8REB - chains R and C of the 9 polymer chains in the assembly; structure by electron microscopy, 3.40 A resolution.

# Chain R
Molecule: 6-nt RNA strand
Organism: Klebsiella oxytoca
Sequence (6 nucleotides; row label = number of the first residue in the row; numbers below 1 keep their minus sign (G-1 is residue -1)):
    -1 GCCGCG
Bound ions: Mg2+: G4 (shared with 3 residues of chain D)

# Chain C
Molecule: DNA-directed RNA polymerase subunit beta
Organism: Escherichia coli K-12
UniProt: P0A8V2 (RPOB_ECOLI); residue numbers follow UniProt; this construct covers 1-1341
Chain sequence (1341 residues; each row starts with the number of its first residue):
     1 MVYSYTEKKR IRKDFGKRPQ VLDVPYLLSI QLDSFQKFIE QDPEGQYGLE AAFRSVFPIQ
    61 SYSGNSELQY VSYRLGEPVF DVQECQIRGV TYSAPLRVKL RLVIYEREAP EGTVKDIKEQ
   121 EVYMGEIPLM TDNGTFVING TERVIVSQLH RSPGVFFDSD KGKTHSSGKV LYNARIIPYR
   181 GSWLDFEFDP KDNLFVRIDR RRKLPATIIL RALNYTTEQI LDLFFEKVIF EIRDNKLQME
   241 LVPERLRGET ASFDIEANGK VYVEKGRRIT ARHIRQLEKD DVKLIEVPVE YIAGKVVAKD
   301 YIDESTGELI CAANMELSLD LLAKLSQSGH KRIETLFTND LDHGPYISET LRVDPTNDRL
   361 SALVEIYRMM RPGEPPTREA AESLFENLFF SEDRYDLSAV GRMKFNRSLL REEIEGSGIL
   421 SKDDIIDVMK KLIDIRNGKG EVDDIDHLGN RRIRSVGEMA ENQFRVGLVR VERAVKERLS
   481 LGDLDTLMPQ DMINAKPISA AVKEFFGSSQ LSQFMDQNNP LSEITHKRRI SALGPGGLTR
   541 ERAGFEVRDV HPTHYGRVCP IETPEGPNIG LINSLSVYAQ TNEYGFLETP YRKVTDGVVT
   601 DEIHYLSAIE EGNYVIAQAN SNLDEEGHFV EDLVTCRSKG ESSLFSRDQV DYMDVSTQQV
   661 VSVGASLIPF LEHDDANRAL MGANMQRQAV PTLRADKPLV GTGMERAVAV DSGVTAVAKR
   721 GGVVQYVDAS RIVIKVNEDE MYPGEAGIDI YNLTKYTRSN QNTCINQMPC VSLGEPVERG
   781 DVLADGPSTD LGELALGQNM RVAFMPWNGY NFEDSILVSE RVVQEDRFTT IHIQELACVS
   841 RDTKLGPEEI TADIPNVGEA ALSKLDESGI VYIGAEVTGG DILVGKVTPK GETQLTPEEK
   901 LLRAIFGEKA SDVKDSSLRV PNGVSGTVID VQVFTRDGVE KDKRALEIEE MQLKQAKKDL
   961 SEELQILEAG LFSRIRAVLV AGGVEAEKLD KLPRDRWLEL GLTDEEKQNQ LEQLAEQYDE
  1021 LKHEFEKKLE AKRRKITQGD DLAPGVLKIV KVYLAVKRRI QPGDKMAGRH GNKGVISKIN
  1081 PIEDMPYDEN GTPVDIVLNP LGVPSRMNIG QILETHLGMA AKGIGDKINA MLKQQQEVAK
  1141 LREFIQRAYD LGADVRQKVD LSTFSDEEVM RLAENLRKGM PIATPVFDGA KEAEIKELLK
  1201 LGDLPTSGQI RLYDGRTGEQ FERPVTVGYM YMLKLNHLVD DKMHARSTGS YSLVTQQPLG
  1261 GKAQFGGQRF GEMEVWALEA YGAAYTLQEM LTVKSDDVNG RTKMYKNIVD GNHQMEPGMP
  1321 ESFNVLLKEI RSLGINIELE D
UniProt features mapped onto this chain:
  - modified residue (N6-acetyllysine): Lys1022, Lys1200
  - mutagenesis: Ile561 (I561S: Resistant to antibiotics salinamide A and B), Ile569 (I569S: Resistant to antibiotics salinamide A and B), Ala665 (A665E: Resistant to antibiotics salinamide A and B), Asp675 (D675A/G: Resistant to antibiotics salinamide A and B), Asn677 (N677H/K: Resistant to antibiotics salinamide A and B), Leu680 (L680M: Resistant to antibiotics salinamide A and B), Glu813 (E813K: Disrupts the enzyme's active center)

# Chain R / chain C interface
Residue-residue contacts - 16 pairs, chain R then chain C:
  G-1(R) - Gln510(C)  hydrogen bond to the sugar
  C0(R) - Gln510(C)  sugar contact
  C0(R) - Gln513(C)  hydrogen bond to the sugar
  C0(R) - Arg540(C)  salt bridge to the phosphate
  C1(R) - Gln513(C)  sugar contact
  C1(R) - Arg540(C)  salt bridge to the phosphate
  C1(R) - Asn568(C)  phosphate contact
  G2(R) - Pro564(C)  phosphate contact
  G2(R) - Asn568(C)  phosphate contact
  G2(R) - Gln688(C)  hydrogen bond to the phosphate
  G2(R) - His1237(C)  sugar contact
  C3(R) - Gln688(C)  hydrogen bond to the phosphate
  C3(R) - Lys1065(C)  hydrogen bond to the phosphate
  C3(R) - His1237(C)  sugar contact
  G4(R) - Lys1065(C)  salt bridge to the phosphate
  G4(R) - Lys1073(C)  phosphate contact
Also at the interface, not in a pair above, chain C (13 interface residues in all): Asp516, Leu533, Ile572, Arg687

# Overview
6 residues of chain R and 13 residues of chain C are in contact, with 5 hydrogen bonds and 3 salt bridges.
Polar pairs include G-1(R)-Gln510(C), C0(R)-Gln513(C) and G2(R)-Gln688(C). From UniProt: 7 mutagenesis sites
on chain C.
Here chain R is a 6-nt RNA strand (Klebsiella oxytoca) and chain C is DNA-directed RNA polymerase subunit beta
(Escherichia coli K-12). Entry 8REB (Cryo-EM structure of bacterial RNA polymerase-sigma54 initial
transcribing complex - 6nt complex) was determined by electron microscopy together with 8RE4, 8REA, 8REC, 8RED
and 8REE from the same study.
